Entry 5LG2 (X-ray diffraction, 2.22 A resolution); this record covers chain A.

# Chain A
Protein: Ferritin light chain
From: Equus caballus
Reference sequence: P02791 (FRIL_HORSE); residues 2-172 here correspond to UniProt positions 3-173 (UniProt number = residue number + 1)
Amino-acid sequence (171 residues; each row starts with the number of its first residue):
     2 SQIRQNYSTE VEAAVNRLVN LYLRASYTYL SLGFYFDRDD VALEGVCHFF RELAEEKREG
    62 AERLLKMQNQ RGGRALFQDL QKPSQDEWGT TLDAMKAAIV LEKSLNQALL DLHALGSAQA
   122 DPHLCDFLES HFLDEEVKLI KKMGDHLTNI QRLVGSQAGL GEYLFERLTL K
Modified residues: Cys48 (s,S-(2-hydroxyethyl)thiocysteine; CME)
Metal / ion sites: Cd2+ site 1 near Glu11 (its only coordinating residue here); Fe ion site 1: Glu53 (together with oxygen molecule); Fe ion site 2: Glu56, Glu60 (together with oxygen molecule, peroxide ion); Fe ion site 3 near Glu56 (its only coordinating residue here); Fe ion site 4: Glu57, Glu60 (together with oxygen molecule, peroxide ion); Cd2+ site 2 near Asp80 (its only coordinating residue here); Cd2+ site 3 near Glu130 (its only coordinating residue here)
Ligand contacts: oxygen molecule (OXY): Glu53, Glu56, Glu57, Glu60
Reported in the primary citation:
  - Cd2+ coordination: Glu130

# In short
Bound to chain A: oxygen molecule. Glu56 and Glu60 coordinate Fe ion site 2. Glu57 and Glu60 form the Fe ion
site 4. From the paper: Cd2+ coordination by Glu130.
Chain A is Ferritin light chain (Equus caballus); the structure, Horse L type ferritin iron loaded for 60
minutes, was determined by X-ray diffraction (same publication as 5LG8).
